PDB entry 4M47 | X-ray diffraction, 2.37 A resolution | chains A and P of the 4 polymer chains in the assembly

# Chain A
Molecule: DNA polymerase beta
Source organism: Homo sapiens
Notes: EC 2.7.7.7, 4.2.99.-
UniProtKB: P06746 (DPOLB_HUMAN); residues 12-335 here = UniProt positions 12-335
Chain sequence (324 residues; row label = number of the first residue in the row):
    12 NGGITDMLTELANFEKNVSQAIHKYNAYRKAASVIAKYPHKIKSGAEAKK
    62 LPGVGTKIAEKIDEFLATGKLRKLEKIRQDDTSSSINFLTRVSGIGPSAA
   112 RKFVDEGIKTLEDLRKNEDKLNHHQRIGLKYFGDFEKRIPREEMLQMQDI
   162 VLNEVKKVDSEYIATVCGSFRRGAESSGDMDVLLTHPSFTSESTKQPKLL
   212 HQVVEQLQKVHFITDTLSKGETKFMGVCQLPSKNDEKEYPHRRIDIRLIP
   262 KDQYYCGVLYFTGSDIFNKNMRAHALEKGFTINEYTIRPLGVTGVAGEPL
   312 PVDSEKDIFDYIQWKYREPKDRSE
Not modelled in the structure: 205-208, 244-247, 302-303
Bound ions: Na+ site 1: Lys60, Leu62, Val65 (shared with 1 residue of chain D); Na+ site 2: Thr101, Val103, Ile106 (shared with DG9(P) of chain P); Mg2+: Asp190, Asp192 (together with XG4); Na+ site 3: Asp190, Asp192 (together with XG4)
Small-molecule neighbours: XG4 (2'-deoxy-5'-O-[(R)-hydroxy{[(R)-hydroxy(phosphonooxy)phosphoryl]amino}phosphoryl]guanosine): Gly179, Ser180, Arg183, Ser188, Gly189, Asp190, Asp192, Tyr271, Phe272, Thr273, Gly274, Ser275, Asp276, Asn279
Curated features (UniProtKB/Swiss-Prot):
  - region: Arg183 to Asp192 (DNA-binding)
  - active site: Lys72 (Nucleophile)
  - binding site (K(+)): Lys60, Leu62, Val65, Thr101, Val103, Ile106
  - binding site (Na(+)): Lys60, Leu62, Val65, Thr101, Val103, Ile106
  - binding site (dATP): Arg149, Ser180, Arg183, Gly189, Asp190
  - binding site (dCTP): Arg149, Ser180, Arg183, Gly189, Asp190
  - binding site (dGTP): Arg149, Ser180, Arg183, Gly189, Asp190, Asp192
  - binding site (dTTP): Arg149, Ser180, Arg183, Gly189, Asp190
  - binding site (Mg(2+)): Asp190, Asp192, Asp256
  - modified residue: Lys72 (N6-acetyllysine), Arg83 (Omega-N-methylarginine), Arg152 (Omega-N-methylarginine)
  - cross-link (Glycyl lysine isopeptide (Lys-Gly)): Lys41 (interchain with G-Cter in ubiquitin), Lys61 (interchain with G-Cter in ubiquitin), Lys81 (interchain with G-Cter in ubiquitin)
  - natural variant: Leu22 (L22P: Found in a gastric cancer sample; uncertain significance), Tyr39 (Y39C: Found in a gastric cancer sample; uncertain significance), Gly118 (G118V: Decreased DNA-directed DNA polymerase activity), Arg137 (R137Q: Decreased function in base-excision repair), Arg149 (R149I: Decreased DNA-directed DNA polymerase activity), Asp160 (D160N: Found in a gastric cancer sample; uncertain significance), Cys239 (C239R: Found in a gastric cancer sample; uncertain significance), Lys289 (K289M: Found in a colon cancer sample; uncertain significance), Asn294 (N294D: Found in a gastric cancer sample; uncertain significance), Glu295 (E295K: Found in a gastric cancer sample; uncertain significance)
  - mutagenesis: Phe25 (F25W: No effect on 5'-dRP lyase activity. Decreased ssDNA binding), His34 (H34G: Decreased 5'-dRP lyase activity. Decreased ssDNA binding), Lys35 (K35A: Decreased 5'-dRP lyase activity. Decreased ssDNA binding. Loss of 5'-dRP lyase activity; when associated with A-68 and A-72. Decreased ssDNA binding; when associated with A-68 and A-72 ...), Tyr39 (Y39F: No effect on 5'-dRP lyase activity; Y39Q: Abolishes DNA polymerase and 5'-dRP lyase activity), Lys41 (K41R: Abolishes ubiquitination; when associated with R-61 and R-81), Lys60 (K60A: Decreased 5'-dRP lyase activity. Decreased ssDNA binding), Lys61 (K61R: Abolishes ubiquitination; when associated with R-41 and R-81), Lys68 (K68A: No effect on 5'-dRP lyase activity. Decreased ssDNA binding. Loss of 5'-dRP lyase activity; when associated with A-35 and A-72. Decreased ssDNA binding; when associated with A-35 and A-72 ...), Glu71 (E71Q: No effect on 5'-dRP lyase activity. No effect on structure shown by circular dichroism. No effect on ssDNA binding), Lys72 (K72A: Severely reduced 5'-dRP lyase activity. Does not affect ssDNA binding. Loss of 5'-dRP lyase activity; when associated with A-35 and A-68. Decreased ssDNA binding ...), Glu75 (E75A: Slightly decreased 5'-dRP lyase activity. Decreased ssDNA binding. No effect on structure shown by circular dichroism), Lys81 (K81R: Abolishes ubiquitination; when associated with R-41 and R-61), 5 further mutagenesis entries in UniProt
Reported in the primary citation:
  - binding site for XG4: Tyr271, Phe272, Asn279, Arg283
  - Mg2+ coordination: Asp190, Asp192
  - binding site for a synthetic upstream primer (chain P): Asp256
  - catalytic residues: Asp190, Asp192, Asp256

# Chain P
Molecule: a synthetic upstream primer
Sequence (10 nucleotides; numbered 1 to 10; the number before each row is that of its first residue):
     1 GCTGATGCGA
Bound ions: Na+: DG9 (shared with Thr101(A), Val103(A), Ile106(A) of chain A)

# How chain A and chain P interact
Pairs across the interface (13):
  Val103(A) - DG9(P)  phosphate contact
  Ser104(A) - DG9(P)  phosphate contact
  Gly105(A) - DC8(P)  sugar contact
  Gly105(A) - DG9(P)  hydrogen bond to the phosphate
  Ile106(A) - DG9(P)  phosphate contact
  Gly107(A) - DC8(P)  hydrogen bond to the phosphate
  Pro108(A) - DC8(P)  phosphate contact
  Ser109(A) - DG7(P)  phosphate contact
  Ser109(A) - DC8(P)  hydrogen bond to the phosphate
  Ala110(A) - DC8(P)  hydrogen bond to the phosphate
  His135(A) - DG9(P)  sugar contact
  Lys234(A) - DG9(P)  base contact
  Arg254(A) - DA10(P)  salt bridge to the phosphate
Interface residues without a listed pair, chain A (14 interface residues in all): Thr101, Met236, Asp256

# Overview
The interface between chain A and chain P involves 14 residues on one side and 4 on the other; the contacts
include 4 hydrogen bonds and 1 salt bridge. Polar contacts include Gly105(A)-DG9(P), Gly107(A)-DC8(P) and
Ser109(A)-DC8(P). The paper reports catalytic residues Asp190(A), Asp192(A) and Asp256(A); a binding site for
XG4 at Tyr271(A), Phe272(A) and Asn279(A) among others.
Chain A is DNA polymerase beta (Homo sapiens) and chain P is a synthetic upstream primer; the structure,
structure of human DNA polymerase complexed with 8-BrG in the template base paired with incoming
non-hydrolyzable ..., was determined by X-ray diffraction together with 4M2Y, 4NLK, 4NLN, 4NLZ, 4NM1 and 4NM2
from the same study.
